7TW0 - chains A and E of the 3 polymer chains in the assembly; structure by electron microscopy, 4.60 A resolution (low resolution: residue-level contacts below are approximate; hydrogen-bond / salt-bridge calls are withheld).

Chain A:
Protein: Band 3 anion transport protein
Source organism: Homo sapiens
UniProt: P02730 (B3AT_HUMAN); residues 1-911 here = UniProt positions 1-911
Sequence (911 residues; numbered 1 to 911; the number before each row is that of its first residue):
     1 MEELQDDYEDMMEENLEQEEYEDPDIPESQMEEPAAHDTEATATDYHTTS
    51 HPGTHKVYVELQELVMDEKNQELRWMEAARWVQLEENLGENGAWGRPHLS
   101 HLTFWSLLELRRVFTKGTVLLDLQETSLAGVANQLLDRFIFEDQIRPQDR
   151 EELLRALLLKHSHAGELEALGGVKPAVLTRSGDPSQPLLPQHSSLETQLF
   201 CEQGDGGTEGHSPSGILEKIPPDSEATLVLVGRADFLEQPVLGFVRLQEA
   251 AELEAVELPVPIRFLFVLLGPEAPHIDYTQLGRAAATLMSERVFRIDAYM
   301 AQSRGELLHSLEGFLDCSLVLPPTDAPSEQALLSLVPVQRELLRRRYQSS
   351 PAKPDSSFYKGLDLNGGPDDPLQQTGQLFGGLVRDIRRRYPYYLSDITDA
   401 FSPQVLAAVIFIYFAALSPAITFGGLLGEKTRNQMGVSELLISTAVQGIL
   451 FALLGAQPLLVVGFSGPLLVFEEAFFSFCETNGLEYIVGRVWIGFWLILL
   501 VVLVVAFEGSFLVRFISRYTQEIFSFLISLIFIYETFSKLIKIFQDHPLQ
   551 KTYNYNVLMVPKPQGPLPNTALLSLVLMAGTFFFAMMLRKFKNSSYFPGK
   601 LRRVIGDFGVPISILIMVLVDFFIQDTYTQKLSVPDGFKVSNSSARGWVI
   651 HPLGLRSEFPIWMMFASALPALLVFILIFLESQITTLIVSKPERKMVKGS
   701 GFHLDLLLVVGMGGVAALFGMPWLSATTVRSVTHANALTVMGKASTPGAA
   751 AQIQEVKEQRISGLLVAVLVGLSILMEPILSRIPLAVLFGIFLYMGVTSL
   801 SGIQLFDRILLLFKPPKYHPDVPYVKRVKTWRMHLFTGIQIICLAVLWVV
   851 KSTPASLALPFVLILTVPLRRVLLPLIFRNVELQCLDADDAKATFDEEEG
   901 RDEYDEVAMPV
Unresolved in the structure: 1-29, 203-210, 349-368, 744-750, 895-911
Covalent attachments: N-acetylglucosamine (NAG) linked to Asn642
Curated features (UniProtKB/Swiss-Prot):
  - region: Glu13 to Met31 (Microbial infection: Interaction with P.falciparum (isolate K1) FBPA), Ala176 to Ser185 (Interaction with ANK1)
  - site: Lys590 (Important for anion transport), Glu681 (Important for anion-proton cotransport)
  - modified residue: Met1 (N-acetylmethionine), Tyr8 (Phosphotyrosine), Tyr21 (Phosphotyrosine), Tyr46 (Phosphotyrosine), Ser185 (Phosphoserine), Ser350 (Phosphoserine), Tyr359 (Phosphotyrosine), Tyr904 (Phosphotyrosine)
  - lipidation: Cys843 (S-palmitoyl cysteine)
  - glycosylation: Asn642 (N-linked (GlcNAc...) (complex) asparagine)
  - natural variant: Glu40 (E40K: Found in patients with hemolytic anemia; uncertain significance), Lys56 (K56E: In Di(a)/Memphis-II antigen), Glu90 (E90K: In SPH4), Gly130 (G130R: In SPH4), Pro147 (P147S: In SPH4), Ala285 (A285D: In SPH4), Pro327 (P327R: In SPH4), Ala400 to Ala408 (deletion: In SAO and DRTA4), Glu429 (E429D: In NFLD+ antigen), Arg432 (R432W: In ELO antigen), Thr444 (T444N: In DRTA4), Gly455 (G455E: In SPH4; G455R: In SPH4), 40 further natural variant entries in UniProt
  - mutagenesis: Glu85 (E85A/R: Impairs expression at the cell membrane), Arg283 (R283A/E/S: Impairs expression at the cell membrane), Asn642 (N642D: Loss of N-glycosylation site), Glu681 (E681Q: Impairs expression at the cell membrane)
From the paper describing this entry:
  - disease-associated variants - E40K, G130R: decreased binding to Protein 4.2 (chain E) (citing earlier work)

Chain E:
Protein: Protein 4.2
Source organism: Homo sapiens
UniProt: P16452 (EPB42_HUMAN); residue numbers follow UniProt; this construct covers 1-691
Sequence (691 residues; row label = number of the first residue in the row):
     1 MGQALGIKSCDFQAARNNEEHHTKALSSRRLFVRRGQPFTIILYFRAPVR
    51 AFLPALKKVALTAQTGEQPSKINRTQATFPISSLGDRKWWSAVVEERDAQ
   101 SWTISVTTPADAVIGHYSLLLQVSGRKQLLLGQFTLLFNPWNREDAVFLK
   151 NEAQRMEYLLNQNGLIYLGTADCIQAESWDFGQFEGDVIDLSLRLLSKDK
   201 QVEKWSQPVHVARVLGALLHFLKEQRVLPTPQTQATQEGALLNKRRGSVP
   251 ILRQWLTGRGRPVYDGQAWVLAAVACTVLRCLGIPARVVTTFASAQGTGG
   301 RLLIDEYYNEEGLQNGEGQRGRIWIFQTSTECWMTRPALPQGYDGWQILH
   351 PSAPNGGGVLGSCDLVPVRAVKEGTLGLTPAVSDLFAAINASCVVWKCCE
   401 DGTLELTDSNTKYVGNNISTKGVGSDRCEDITQNYKYPEGSLQEKEVLER
   451 VEKEKMEREKDNGIRPPSLETASPLYLLLKAPSSLPLRGDAQISVTLVNH
   501 SEQEKAVQLAIGVQAVHYNGVLAAKLWRKKLHLTLSANLEKIITIGLFFS
   551 NFERNPPENTFLRLTAMATHSESNLSCFAQEDIAICRPHLAIKMPEKAEQ
   601 YQPLTASVSLQNSLDAPMEDCVISILGRGLIHRERSYRFRSVWPENTMCA
   651 KFQFTPTHVGLQRLTVEVDCNMFQNLTNYKSVTVVAPELSA
Unresolved in the structure: 1-3, 354-360, 459-472, 690-691
Curated features (UniProtKB/Swiss-Prot):
  - region: Leu31 to Phe39 (Band 3 binding)
  - modified residue: Ser248 (Phosphoserine)
  - lipidation: Gly2 (N-myristoyl glycine)
  - natural variant: Ala112 (A112T: In SPH5), Asp145 (D145Y: In SPH5), Arg280 (R280Q: In SPH5), Arg287 (R287C: In SPH5)

How chain A and chain E interact:
Residue-residue contacts (54; chain A residue first):
  Met31(A) with Ala650(E); Lys651(E)
  Glu32(A) with Arg640(E); Met648(E)
  Glu33(A) with Lys651(E)
  Pro34(A) with Phe639(E); Ala650(E); Phe652(E)
  Ala35(A) with Tyr637(E); Arg638(E)
  Ala36(A) with Tyr637(E)
  His37(A) with Ser636(E); Arg638(E)
  Thr39(A) with Ser636(E)
  Ala41(A) with Leu241(E)
  Thr42(A) with Lys244(E); Glu634(E)
  Thr44(A) with Arg259(E); Gly260(E)
  Asp45(A) with Arg246(E); Pro250(E); Arg253(E); Arg261(E)
  Tyr46(A) with Arg246(E); Arg633(E); Glu634(E)
  His47(A) with Arg253(E)
  Thr48(A) with Asp187(E)
  Thr49(A) with Asp187(E)
  Ser50(A) with Asp187(E)
  Leu121(A) with Arg633(E)
  Leu123(A) with His632(E)
  Gln124(A) with Glu185(E); His658(E)
  Glu125(A) with Thr657(E); His658(E)
  Ser127(A) with Tyr601(E)
  Ala129(A) with Tyr601(E)
  Gly130(A) with Tyr601(E); Thr657(E)
  Asn133(A) with Tyr601(E); Thr655(E)
  Asp137(A) with Thr655(E)
  Arg138(A) with His632(E)
  Phe141(A) with Arg635(E); Ser636(E); Tyr637(E)
  Arg150(A) with Thr655(E)
  Gln248(A) with Gly186(E)
  Ala250(A) with Arg29(E)
  Pro261(A) with Arg29(E)
  Asp369(A) with Gly125(E); Lys127(E)
  Tyr392(A) with Arg126(E)
Other interface residues (no listed pair), chain A (37 interface residues in all): Leu120, Gln134, Glu252
Other interface residues (no listed pair), chain E (38 interface residues in all): Leu191, Leu626, Arg628, Leu630, Cys649, Phe654

Summary:
37 residues of chain A and 38 residues of chain E are in contact. Covalently linked N-acetylglucosamine: at
Asn642(A). Curated annotation (UniProt) lists 4 mutagenesis sites on chain A. From the paper: E40K and G130R
of chain A reduce binding to Protein 4.2 (chain E).
Chain A is Band 3 anion transport protein and chain E is Protein 4.2, both from Homo sapiens; the structure,
Cryo-EM structure of human band 3-protein 4.2 complex in vertical conformation, was determined by electron
microscopy, deposited together with 7TVZ, 7TW1, 7TW3, 7TW5 and 7TW6.
